2R7Z - chains T and A of the 15 polymer chains in the assembly; structure by X-ray diffraction, 3.80 A resolution.

[Chain T]
Molecule: 17-nt DNA strand
Sequence (17 nucleotides; row label = number of the first residue in the row):
    11 TACTTGGCCC TCCTCAT
Bound ions: Cisplatin Pt: DG16, DG17
Ligand contacts: Cisplatin (CPT): DT15, DG16, DG17

[Chain A]
Protein: DNA-directed RNA polymerase II subunit RPB1
From: Saccharomyces cerevisiae
Notes: EC 2.7.7.6
Reference sequence: P04050 (RPB1_YEAST); residues 1-1733 here = UniProt positions 1-1733
Sequence (1733 residues; each row starts with the number of its first residue):
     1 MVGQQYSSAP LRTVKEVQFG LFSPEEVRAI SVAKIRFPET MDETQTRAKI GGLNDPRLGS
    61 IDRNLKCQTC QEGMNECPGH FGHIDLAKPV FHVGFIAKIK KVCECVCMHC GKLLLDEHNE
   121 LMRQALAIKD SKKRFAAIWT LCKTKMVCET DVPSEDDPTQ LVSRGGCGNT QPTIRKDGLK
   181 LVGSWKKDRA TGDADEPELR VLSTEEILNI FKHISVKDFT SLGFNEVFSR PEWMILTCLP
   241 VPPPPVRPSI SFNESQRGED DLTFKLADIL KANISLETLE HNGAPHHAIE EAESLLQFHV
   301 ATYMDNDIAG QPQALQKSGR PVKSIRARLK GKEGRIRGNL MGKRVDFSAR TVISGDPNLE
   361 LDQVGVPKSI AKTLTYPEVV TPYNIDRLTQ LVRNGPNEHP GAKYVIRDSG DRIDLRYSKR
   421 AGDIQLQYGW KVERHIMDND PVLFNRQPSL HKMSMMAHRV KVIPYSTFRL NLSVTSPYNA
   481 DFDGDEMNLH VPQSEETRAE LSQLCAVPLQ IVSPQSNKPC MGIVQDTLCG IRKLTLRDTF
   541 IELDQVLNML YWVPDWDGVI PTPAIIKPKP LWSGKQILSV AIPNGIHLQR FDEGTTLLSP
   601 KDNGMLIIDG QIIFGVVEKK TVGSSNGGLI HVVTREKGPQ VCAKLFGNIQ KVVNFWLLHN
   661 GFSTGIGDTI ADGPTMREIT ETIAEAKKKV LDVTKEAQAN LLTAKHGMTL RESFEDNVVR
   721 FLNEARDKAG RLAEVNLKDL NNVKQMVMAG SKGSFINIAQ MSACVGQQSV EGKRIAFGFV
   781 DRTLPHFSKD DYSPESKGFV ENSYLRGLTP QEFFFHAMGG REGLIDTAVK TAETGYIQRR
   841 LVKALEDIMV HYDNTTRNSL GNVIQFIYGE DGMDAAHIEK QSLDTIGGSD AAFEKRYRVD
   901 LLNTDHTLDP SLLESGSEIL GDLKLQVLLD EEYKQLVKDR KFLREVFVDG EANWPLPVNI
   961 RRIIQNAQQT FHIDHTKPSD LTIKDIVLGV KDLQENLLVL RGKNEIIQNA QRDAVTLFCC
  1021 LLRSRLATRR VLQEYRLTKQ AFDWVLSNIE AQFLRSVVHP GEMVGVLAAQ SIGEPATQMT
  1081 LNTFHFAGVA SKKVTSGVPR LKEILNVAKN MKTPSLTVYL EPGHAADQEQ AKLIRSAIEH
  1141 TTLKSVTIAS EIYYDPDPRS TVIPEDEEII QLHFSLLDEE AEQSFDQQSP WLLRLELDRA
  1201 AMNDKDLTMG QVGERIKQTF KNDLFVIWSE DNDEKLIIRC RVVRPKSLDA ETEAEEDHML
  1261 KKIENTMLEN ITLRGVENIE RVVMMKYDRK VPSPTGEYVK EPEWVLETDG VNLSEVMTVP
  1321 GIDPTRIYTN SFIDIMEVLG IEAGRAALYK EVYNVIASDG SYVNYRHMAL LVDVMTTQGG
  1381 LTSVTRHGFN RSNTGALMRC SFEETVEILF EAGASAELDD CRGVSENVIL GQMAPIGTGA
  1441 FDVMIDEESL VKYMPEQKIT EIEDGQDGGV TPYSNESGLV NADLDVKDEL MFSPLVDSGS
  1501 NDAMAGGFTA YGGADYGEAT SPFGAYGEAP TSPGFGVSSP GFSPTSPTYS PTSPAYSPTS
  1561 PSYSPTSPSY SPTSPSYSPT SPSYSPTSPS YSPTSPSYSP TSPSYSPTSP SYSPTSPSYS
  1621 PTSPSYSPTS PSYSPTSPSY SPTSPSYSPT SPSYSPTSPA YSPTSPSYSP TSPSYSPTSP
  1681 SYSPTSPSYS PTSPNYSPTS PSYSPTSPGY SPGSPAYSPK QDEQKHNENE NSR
Not modelled in the structure: 1, 187-194, 1082-1091, 1177-1186, 1244-1253, 1456-1733
Bound ions: Zn2+ site 1: Cys-67, Cys-70, Cys-77, His-80; Zn2+ site 2: Cys-110, Cys-148, Cys-167; Mg2+: Asp-481, Asp-483 (shared with 1 residue of chain P)
Swiss-Prot annotation at these positions:
  - region: Pro-248 to Asp-260 (Lid loop), Asn-306 to Lys-323 (Rudder loop), Pro-810 to Glu-822 (Bridging helix)
  - binding site (Zn(2+)): Cys-67, Cys-70, Cys-77, His-80, Cys-107, Cys-110, Cys-148, Cys-167
  - binding site (Mg(2+)): Asp-481, Asp-483, Asp-485
  - modified residue: Thr-1471 (Phosphothreonine)
  - cross-link (Glycyl lysine isopeptide (Lys-Gly)): Lys-695 (interchain with G-Cter in ubiquitin), Lys-1246 (interchain with G-Cter in ubiquitin), Lys-1350 (interchain with G-Cter in ubiquitin)
  - natural variant: Ser-1653 to Pro-1659 (deletion: In strain: A364A)
  - mutagenesis: Lys-1246 (K1246R: Impairs ubiquitination during transcription stress)

[Chain T / chain A interface]
Pairs across the interface (15):
  DT15(T) / Arg-1386(A)  hydrogen bond to the sugar
  DG16(T) / Tyr-836(A)  phosphate contact
  DG16(T) / Arg-1386(A)  hydrogen bond to the sugar
  DG16(T) / Glu-1403(A)  sugar contact
  DG17(T) / Arg-337(A)  salt bridge to the phosphate
  DG17(T) / Tyr-836(A)  sugar contact
  DC18(T) / Thr-831(A)  base contact
  DC18(T) / Ala-832(A)  sugar contact
  DC18(T) / Gly-835(A)  sugar contact
  DC19(T) / Lys-332(A)  salt bridge to the phosphate
  DC19(T) / Pro-448(A)  base contact
  DC20(T) / Lys-332(A)  salt bridge to the phosphate
  DC20(T) / Gln-447(A)  sugar contact
  DT21(T) / Arg-344(A)  salt bridge to the phosphate
  DT21(T) / Arg-350(A)  sugar contact
Other interface residues (no listed pair), chain T (8 interface residues in all): DT14
Other interface residues (no listed pair), chain A (16 interface residues in all): Ala-309, Lys-330, Arg-839, Glu-1407

[Summary]
Chain T and chain A form an interface of 8 and 16 residues respectively, with 2 hydrogen bonds and 4 salt
bridges. Among the polar pairs are DT15(T)/Arg-1386(A), DG16(T)/Arg-1386(A) and DG17(T)/Arg-337(A). Bound to
chain T: Cisplatin.
Chain T is a 17-nt DNA strand and chain A is DNA-directed RNA polymerase II subunit RPB1 (Saccharomyces
cerevisiae); the structure, Cisplatin lesion containing RNA polymerase II elongation complex, was determined
by X-ray diffraction.
